Entry 2XRZ (X-ray diffraction, 2.20 A resolution); this record covers chains A and C of the 3 polymer chains in the assembly.

# Chain A
Protein: Deoxyribodipyrimidine photolyase
Organism: Methanosarcina mazei
Notes: EC 4.1.99.3
UniProtKB: Q8PYK9 (Q8PYK9_METMA); residues 3-464 here = UniProt positions 3-464
Sequence (482 residues; numbered -17 to 464; the number before each row is that of its first residue; numbers below 1 keep their minus sign (Met-17 is residue -17)):
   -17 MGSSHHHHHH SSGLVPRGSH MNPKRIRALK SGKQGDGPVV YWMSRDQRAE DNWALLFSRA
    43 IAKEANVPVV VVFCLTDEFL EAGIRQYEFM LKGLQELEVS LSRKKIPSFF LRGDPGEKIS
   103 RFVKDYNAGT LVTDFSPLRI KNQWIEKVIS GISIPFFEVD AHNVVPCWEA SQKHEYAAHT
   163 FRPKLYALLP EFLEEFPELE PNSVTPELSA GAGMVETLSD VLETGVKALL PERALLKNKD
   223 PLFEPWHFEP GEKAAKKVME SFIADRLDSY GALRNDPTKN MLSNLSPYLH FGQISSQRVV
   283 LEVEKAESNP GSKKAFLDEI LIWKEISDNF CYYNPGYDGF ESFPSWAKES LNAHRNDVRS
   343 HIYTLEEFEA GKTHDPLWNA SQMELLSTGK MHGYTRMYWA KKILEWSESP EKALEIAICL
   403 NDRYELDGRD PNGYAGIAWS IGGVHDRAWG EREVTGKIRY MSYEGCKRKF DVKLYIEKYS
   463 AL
Unresolved in the structure: -17 to 1, 187-197, 463-464
Sequence notes: expression tag (-17 to 2); engineered mutation Thr377 (Met in Q8PYK9)
Residues lining bound ligands: FAD (flavin-adenine dinucleotide): Tyr252, Leu264, Ser265, Asn266, Leu267, Ser268, Leu271, Phe298, Glu301, Ile302, Trp305, Lys306, Ser309, Lys372, Met373, Gly375, Arg378, Met379, Ala382, Asn403, Asp409, Gly410, Asp412, Asn414, Gly415, Gly418, Ile419, Ser422
What the authors report for this chain:
  - binding site for Cpd-comprising oligonucleotide (chain C): Ala160, His161, Arg164, Arg256, Asn257, Glu301, Trp305, Met379, Trp421, Arg429, Arg441, Arg450, Lys451
  - catalytic residues: Arg256, Glu301 (proposed by the authors, not directly observed)
  - binding site for Counterstrand-oligonucleotide: Arg429
  - conformationally variable residues (side-chain flip): Trp431
  - contacts within the chain: Asp428-Arg441 (salt bridge), Trp431-Arg441
  - mutagenesis - N403A, N403L: abolished binding to flavin-adenine dinucleotide
  - mutagenesis - W381F, N403D (at least 70%): decreased binding to flavin-adenine dinucleotide
  - mutagenesis - W381F: abolished catalytic activity on photoreduction
  - mutagenesis - W360F (22-fold): decreased catalytic activity on photoreduction
  - mutagenesis - W388F: decreased catalytic activity
  - mutagenesis - Y345F, Y380F: unchanged catalytic activity

# Chain C
Molecule: Cpd-comprising oligonucleotide
Sequence (14 nucleotides; each row starts with the number of its first residue; note: 1 number in that range is skipped by the numbering (no residue carries it; nothing is unmodelled there)):
     1 ATCGGCX
     9 CGCGCAA
Unresolved in the structure: 1-2, 15
Glycans and other covalent adducts: covalent link TT_7-DC9
Modified / non-standard residues: TT ([(1r,3r,4s,9r,10s,12r,15as,15br,18br,18cs)-10-hydroxy-15a,15b-dimethyl-13,15,16,18-tetraoxohexadecahydro-8H-9,12-epoxy-1,4-methano-2,5,7-trioxa-12a,14,17,18a-tetraazacyclohexadeca[1,2,3,4-def]biphenylen-3-yl]methyl dihydrogen phosphate) at position 7

# Chain A / chain C interface
Residue-residue contacts - 24 pairs, chain A then chain C:
  Ala160(A) - TT_7(C)  base contact
  His161(A) - DC6(C)  phosphate contact
  His161(A) - TT_7(C)  base contact
  Arg164(A) - TT_7(C)  base contact
  Arg256(A) - TT_7(C)  base contact
  Asn257(A) - TT_7(C)  base contact
  Glu301(A) - TT_7(C)  base contact
  Trp305(A) - TT_7(C)  base contact
  Tyr376(A) - DC9(C)  hydrogen bond to the phosphate
  Met379(A) - TT_7(C)  base contact
  Trp421(A) - TT_7(C)  base contact
  Arg429(A) - DC6(C)  hydrogen bond to the base
  Trp431(A) - DC9(C)  hydrogen bond to the base
  Arg441(A) - TT_7(C)  base contact
  Arg441(A) - DC9(C)  hydrogen bond to the sugar
  Tyr442(A) - DC9(C)  phosphate contact
  Met443(A) - DC9(C)  phosphate contact
  Met443(A) - DG10(C)  phosphate contact
  Ser444(A) - DG10(C)  hydrogen bond to the phosphate
  Gly447(A) - DG10(C)  phosphate contact
  Arg450(A) - DG10(C)  sugar contact
  Arg450(A) - DC11(C)  salt bridge to the phosphate
  Lys451(A) - DC9(C)  salt bridge to the phosphate
  Lys451(A) - DG10(C)  salt bridge to the phosphate
Other interface residues (no listed pair), chain A (22 interface residues in all): Ala159, Glu446, Cys448
Other interface residues (no listed pair), chain C (7 interface residues in all): DG5, DG12

# Summary
The interface between chain A and chain C involves 22 residues on one side and 7 on the other; the contacts
include 5 hydrogen bonds and 3 salt bridges. Polar pairs include Arg429(A)-DC6(C), Trp431(A)-DC9(C) and
Arg441(A)-DC9(C). The paper reports catalytic residues Arg256(A) and Glu301(A); N403A and N403L of chain A
abolish binding to flavin-adenine dinucleotide; 8 substitutions were tested in all.
Chain A is Deoxyribodipyrimidine photolyase (Methanosarcina mazei) and chain C is Cpd-comprising
oligonucleotide; the structure, X-ray structure of archaeal class II CPD photolyase from Methanosarcina mazei
in complex with intact CPD-lesion, was determined by X-ray diffraction (same publication as 2XRY).
